7A4P - chains 7 and 8 of the 20 polymer chains in the assembly; structure by electron microscopy, 4.20 A resolution (low resolution: residue-level contacts below are approximate; hydrogen-bond / salt-bridge calls are withheld).

Chain 7:
Name: Chlorophyll a-b binding protein, chloroplastic
Organism: Chlorella ohadii
UniProtKB: A0A2P6TS63 (A0A2P6TS63_CHLSO); numbering as in UniProt (aligned over 6-226)
Amino-acid sequence (221 residues; row label = number of the first residue in the row):
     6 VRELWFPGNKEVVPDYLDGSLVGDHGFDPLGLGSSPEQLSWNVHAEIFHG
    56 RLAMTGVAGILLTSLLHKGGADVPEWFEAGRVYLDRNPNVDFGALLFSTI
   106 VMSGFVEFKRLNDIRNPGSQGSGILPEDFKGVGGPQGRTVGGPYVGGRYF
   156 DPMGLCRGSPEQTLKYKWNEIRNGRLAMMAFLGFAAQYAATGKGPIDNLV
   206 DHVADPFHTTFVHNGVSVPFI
Sequence notes: conflict V6 (Asp in A0A2P6TS63), E8 (Pro in A0A2P6TS63), V17 (Ala in A0A2P6TS63), F82 (Tyr in A0A2P6TS63), D96 (Ser in A0A2P6TS63), M107 (Leu in A0A2P6TS63), Y154 (Phe in A0A2P6TS63), V205 (Ile in A0A2P6TS63), A209 (Ser in A0A2P6TS63), H218 (Tyr in A0A2P6TS63)
Bound ions: chlorophyll a Mg (5 sites), coordinated by H54, I129, Q192, H207, S222
Ligand contacts:
  - 1,2-diacyl-glycerol-3-sn-phosphate (3PH): L35, G36, L37, S39
  - Tripalmitoylglycerol (4RF): E42, Q43, W46, R120
  - beta-carotene (BCR): M107, S108, F110, V111, I129
  - C7Z ((1S)-3,5,5-trimethyl-4-[(1E,3E,5E,7E,9E,11E,13E,15E,17E)-3,7,12,16-tetramethyl-18-[(4S)-2,6,6-trimethyl-4-oxidanyl-cyclohexen-1-yl]octadeca-1,3,5,7,9,11,13,15,17-nonaenyl]cyclohex-3-en-1-ol): D96, F97, G98, L101, F102, I105
  - chlorophyll b (CHL): F53, L57, T60, G85, Y88, L89, L100, T104, M107, S108, E112
  - chlorophyll a (CLA), molecule 1: E8, L9, W10, F11, P12, H30, F32, M184, L187
  - chlorophyll a (CLA), molecule 2: L22, L26, V27, G28, D29, H30, G31, F32, D33, L37, G38, L44, N47, V48, A50, E51, H54, R180, M183, M184
  - chlorophyll a (CLA), molecule 3: Q43, W46, N47, A50, H54, L57, F186
  - chlorophyll a (CLA), molecule 4: W46, F113, L116, R120
  - chlorophyll a (CLA), molecule 5: W46, H49, A50, F53, H54, L57, I105, S108, G109, E112, F113, R115, L116, I119
  - chlorophyll a (CLA), molecule 6: F53, R56, L57, F110, V111, E112, K114, R115, D118, Q125, L130, F134, G147, P148, V150, Y154, F155, P157
  - chlorophyll a (CLA), molecule 7: R56, M59, T60, A63, V137, P148, Y149, V150, G151, F155, D156, L160, C161, Y171, K172, N174, E175, N178
  - chlorophyll a (CLA), molecule 8: T60, G61, A63, G64, L67, T68, L71, D77, V78, P79, A84, Y88, R91
  - chlorophyll a (CLA), molecule 9: L66, K170, Y171, N174, N178, L181
  - chlorophyll a (CLA), molecule 10: W81, F82, E83, G85, R86, L89, F97, L100, L101, T104
  - chlorophyll a (CLA), molecule 11: A99, F102, S103, M107
  - chlorophyll a (CLA), molecule 12: V106, G109, F110, F113, K114, N117, Q125, I129
  - chlorophyll a (CLA), molecule 13: G128, I129, L130, P131, F134, Y154
  - chlorophyll a (CLA), molecule 14: K170, W173, N174, R177, N178, L181
  - chlorophyll a (CLA), molecule 15: M184, A185, L187, G188, A191, Q192, A195, T196, N203, L204, H207, T214, T215, F216, N219, S222
  - chlorophyll a (CLA), molecule 16: A191, A194, A195, F216, V221, S222, V223, P224
  - chlorophyll a (CLA), molecule 17: L204, H207, V208, P211, F212, T215, F216
  - lutein (LUT; (3r,3'r,6s)-4,5-didehydro-5,6-dihydro-beta,beta-carotene-3,3'-diol): M59, V62, A63, L66, F155, D156, P157, M158, G159, L160, N178, L181, A182, A185, F189, Q192, P200, N203, L204
  - violaxanthin (XAT; (3s,5r,6s,3's,5'r,6's)-5,6,5',6'-diepoxy-5,6,5',6'- tetrahydro-beta,beta-carotene-3,3'-diol): F32, D33, P34, L35, G36, L37, H54, L57, A58, G61, I65, W81, A84, M183, M184, F186, L187

Chain 8:
Name: Chlorophyll a-b binding protein, chloroplastic
Organism: Chlorella ohadii
UniProtKB: A0A2P6TZ50 (A0A2P6TZ50_CHLSO); numbering as in UniProt (aligned over 29-247)
Amino-acid sequence (219 residues; row label = number of the first residue in the row):
    29 ATRPLWQPGVEAPKHLDGTMPGDFGFDPLNLGVNKEALNWYRNAELQNGR
    79 WAMLGVAGIVIPAELTRVGVLNVPEWAEAGKVYAESENAIPFASLLMVQL
   129 FLFNFVEIKRWEDIKKPGSQAEPGSFLGFESGFKGTGISGYPGGAFNPFG
   179 LGNSSKEAMDDLKWREIRNGRLAMVAFLGFLSQHAATGKGPLDNLADHLA
   229 DPWGANFCSNGVSIPSALG
Bound ions: chlorophyll a Mg (6 sites), coordinated by W34, E92, E135, N197, Q211, H226; chlorophyll b Mg site 1 near E73 (its only coordinating residue here); chlorophyll b Mg site 2 near E194 (its only coordinating residue here)
Ligand contacts:
  - Tripalmitoylglycerol (4RF), molecule 1: F120, L124, Q127, L128
  - Tripalmitoylglycerol (4RF), molecule 2: L206, L209, S210, A213
  - beta-carotene (BCR): W79, L130, F131, F133, V134, S153, F154, L155
  - C7Z ((1S)-3,5,5-trimethyl-4-[(1E,3E,5E,7E,9E,11E,13E,15E,17E)-3,7,12,16-tetramethyl-18-[(4S)-2,6,6-trimethyl-4-oxidanyl-cyclohexen-1-yl]octadeca-1,3,5,7,9,11,13,15,17-nonaenyl]cyclohex-3-en-1-ol): C236, S237, I242, G247
  - chlorophyll b (CHL), molecule 1: L44, M48, P49, G50, D51, F52, G53, F54, D55, L59, G60, L66, Y69, R70, A72, E73, N76, R199, M202, V203, L206
  - chlorophyll b (CHL), molecule 2: R78, M81, L82, I89, T164, Y169, P170, G171, F174, N175, L179, M187, L190, K191, R193, E194, N197
  - chlorophyll b (CHL), molecule 3: W79, A107, Y111, I118, L123, V126, Q127, L130, F131
  - chlorophyll b (CHL), molecule 4: F129, N132, F133, I136, K137, E140, Q148, S153, F154
  - chlorophyll a (CLA), molecule 1: P32, L33, W34, Q35, P36, F52, F54
  - chlorophyll a (CLA), molecule 2: W68, Y69, A72, N76, F205, L206, L209
  - chlorophyll a (CLA), molecule 3: W68, N71, A72, Q75, N76, W79, Q127, L128, F131, N132, E135, I136, R138, W139, I142
  - chlorophyll a (CLA), molecule 4: Q75, R78, W79, V134, K137, R138, D141, Q148, F154, F161, G168, P170, F174, P176
  - chlorophyll a (CLA), molecule 5: W79, L82, G83, A85, G86, I89, P90, L99, V101, P102, A107, V110
  - chlorophyll a (CLA), molecule 6: I89, L179, L190, R193, N197, L200
  - chlorophyll a (CLA), molecule 7: I89, E92, L93, R95, V96
  - chlorophyll a (CLA), molecule 8: W104, A105, E106, G108, K109, A112, F120, L123, L124, Q127, F205
  - chlorophyll a (CLA), molecule 9: M125, V126, F129, L130, F133
  - chlorophyll a (CLA), molecule 10: M125, L128, F129, N132, I136, W139
  - chlorophyll a (CLA), molecule 11: L155, F157, A173, F174
  - chlorophyll a (CLA), molecule 12: D189, W192, R193, R196, N197, L200
  - chlorophyll a (CLA), molecule 13: L200, V203, A204, L206, G207, S210, Q211, A214, T215, N222, L223, H226, A233, N234, F235, N238, S241
  - chlorophyll a (CLA), molecule 14: S210, A213, A214, V240, S241, P243
  - chlorophyll a (CLA), molecule 15: L223, H226, L227, P230, W231, N234, F235
  - diacyl glycerol (DGA): A65, W68, W139, K143
  - lutein (LUT; (3r,3'r,6s)-4,5-didehydro-5,6-dihydro-beta,beta-carotene-3,3'-diol), molecule 1: F54, D55, P56, L57, N58, L59, N76, W79, A80, G83, G86, I87, W104, A107, M202, F205, L206
  - lutein (LUT), molecule 2: M81, L82, V84, A85, N175, P176, F177, G178, N197, L200, A201, A204, F208, Q211, P219, N222, L223
  - phosphatidyl serine (P5S; O-[(R)-{[(2R)-2,3-bis(octadecanoyloxy)propyl]oxy}(hydroxy)phosphoryl]-L-serine): V110, Y111, S114
  - phosphatidylethanolamine (PTY): W139, E140, K143

How chain 7 and chain 8 interact:
Contacting residue pairs (22; chain 7 residue first):
  N94(7) - D229(8)
  N94(7) - W231(8)
  N94(7) - G232(8)
  V95(7) - W231(8)
  D96(7) - W231(8)
  D96(7) - C236(8)
  D96(7) - S237(8)
  G98(7) - C236(8)
  A99(7) - W231(8)
  A99(7) - N234(8)
  A99(7) - C236(8)
  L100(7) - W231(8)
  F102(7) - F235(8)
  N117(7) - Q35(8)
  N117(7) - P36(8)
  N117(7) - V38(8)
  R120(7) - Q35(8)
  R120(7) - V38(8)
  N121(7) - G37(8)
  S124(7) - G37(8)
  Q125(7) - P36(8)
  Q125(7) - G37(8)
Other interface residues (no listed pair), chain 7 (13 interface residues in all): S103

In short:
Chain 7 and chain 8 form an interface of 13 and 11 residues respectively. 2 chlorophyll a molecules and one
compound C7Z molecule are bound between chain 7 and chain 8.
Here chain 7 is Chlorophyll a-b binding protein, chloroplastic and chain 8 is Chlorophyll a-b binding protein,
chloroplastic, both from Chlorella ohadii. Entry 7A4P (Structure of small high-light grown Chlorella ohadii
photosystem I) was determined by electron microscopy together with 6ZZX and 6ZZY from the same study.
